PDB entry 6QNT | electron microscopy, 3.50 A resolution | chains A and D of the 4 polymer chains in the assembly

[Chain A]
Protein: Fiber protein
Organism: Human adenovirus B serotype 3
Reference sequence: P04501 (SPIKE_ADE03); aligned to UniProt positions 130-178 over residues 130-178 (the alignment contains insertions or deletions, so no single offset holds)
Sequence (188 residues; each row starts with the number of its first residue; note: 1 number in that range is skipped by the numbering (no residue carries it; nothing is unmodelled there)):
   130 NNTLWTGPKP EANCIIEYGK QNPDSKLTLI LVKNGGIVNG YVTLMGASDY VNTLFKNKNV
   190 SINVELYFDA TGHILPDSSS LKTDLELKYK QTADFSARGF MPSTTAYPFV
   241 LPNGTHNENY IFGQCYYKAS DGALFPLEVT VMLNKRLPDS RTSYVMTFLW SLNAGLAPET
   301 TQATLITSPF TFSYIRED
Disordered / not traced: 219-224, 241-244

[Chain D]
Protein: Desmoglein-2
Organism: Homo sapiens
Reference sequence: Q14126 (DSG2_HUMAN); aligned to UniProt positions 157-351 over residues 108-318 (the alignment contains insertions or deletions, so no single offset holds)
Sequence (208 residues; each row starts with the number of its first residue; note: 16 numbers in that range are skipped by the numbering (no residue carries them; nothing is unmodelled there)):
   108 PVFTQDVFVG SVEELSAAHT LVMKINAT
   138 DAEPNTLSKI SYRIVSLEPA YPPVFYLNKD TGEIYTTSVT LDREEHSSYT LTVEARD
   203 GVKQAQVQIR ILDVNDNIPV VE
   228 LEGMVEENQV NVEVTRIKVF DADEIGSDNW LANFTFASGN EGGYFHIETD AQTNEGIVTL
   288 IKEV
   295 YMKNLDFSVI VANKAAFHKS IRSKYKPTPI PIKVKVK
Disordered / not traced: 138-145, 203-205, 295-296

[How chain A and chain D interact]
Pairs across the interface - 12 pairs, chain A then chain D:
  Tyr147(A) - His126(D)
  Tyr147(A) - Tyr163(D)
  Gly148(A) - Tyr163(D)
  Tyr179(A) - Thr174(D)  hydrogen bond
  Asn186(A) - Val176(D)
  Asn188(A) - Leu122(D)
  Asn188(A) - Thr177(D)  hydrogen bond (backbone-backbone)
  Asn188(A) - Asp179(D)
  Val189(A) - Ser175(D)
  Ser190(A) - Ala125(D)
  Ser190(A) - Ser175(D)  hydrogen bond (backbone-backbone)
  Ser190(A) - Thr177(D)
Interface residues without a listed pair, chain A (11 interface residues in all): Ile145, Leu183, Lys187, Ile191
Interface residues without a listed pair, chain D (12 interface residues in all): Pro159, Pro160, Tyr172
The authors on this interface:
  - specific contacts: Ser190(A)-Ser175(D)
  - interface residues, chain A: Asn186(A), Val189(A), Ser190(A)
  - hot spots on chain A (mutagenesis) - N186D (more than 80%), V189G (more than 80%), L296R (more than 80%): decreased binding to DSG2 (citing earlier work)
  - hot spots on chain A (mutagenesis) - F265L: abolished binding to DSG2 (citing earlier work)

[In short]
Chain A and chain D form an interface of 11 and 12 residues respectively; the contacts include 3 hydrogen
bonds. Among the polar pairs are Tyr179(A)-Thr174(D), Asn188(A)-Thr177(D) and Ser190(A)-Ser175(D). The authors
report a contact between Ser190(A) and Ser175(D). From the paper: N186D, V189G and L296R of chain A reduce
binding to DSG2; interface residues Asn186(A), Val189(A) and Ser190(A).
Chain A is Fiber protein (Human adenovirus B serotype 3) and chain D is Desmoglein-2 (Homo sapiens); the
structure, Human Adenovirus type 3 fiber knob in complex with one copy of Desmoglein-2, was determined by
electron microscopy together with 6QNU from the same study.
